PDB entry 7LTR | X-ray diffraction, 1.75 A resolution | chains A and B of the 4 polymer chains in the assembly

# Chain A
Name: TP-methylase family protein
From: Shewanella oneidensis
UniProt: Q8EGW3 (Q8EGW3_SHEON); residue numbers follow UniProt; this construct covers 1-263
Amino-acid sequence (263 residues; each row starts with the number of its first residue):
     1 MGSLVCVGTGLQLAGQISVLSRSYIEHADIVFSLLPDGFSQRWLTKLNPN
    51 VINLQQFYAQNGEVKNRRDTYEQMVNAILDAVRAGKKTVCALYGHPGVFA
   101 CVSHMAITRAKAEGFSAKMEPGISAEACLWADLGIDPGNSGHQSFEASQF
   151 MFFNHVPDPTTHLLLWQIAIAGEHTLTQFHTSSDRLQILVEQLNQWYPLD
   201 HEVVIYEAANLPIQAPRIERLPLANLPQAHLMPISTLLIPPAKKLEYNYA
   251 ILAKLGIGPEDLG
Not modelled in the structure: 1, 263
Ligand contacts: S-adenosylmethionine (SAM): L11, Y93, G94, H95, V98, F99, A100, S124, A125, W166, Q167, Y206, E207, A208, N210, P233, I234, S235, T236
Reported in the primary citation:
  - conformationally variable residues (domain motion, loop rearrangement, side-chain flip): L34, Q55, Y58 to R67, R68, Y71, Y93, F99, W166, G172 to S182
  - binding site for S-adenosylmethionine: Y93, F99, W166
  - contacts within the chain: R67-Q178 (backbone contact), R67-L176 (backbone contact), F99-W166 (pi stacking), E146-Q167 (hydrogen bond)
  - mutagenesis - Y58F (10-fold), R67K (100-fold), Y71F (100-fold), Y93F: decreased catalytic activity
  - mutagenesis - Y93F (3.8-fold): decreased binding to SAM
  - mutagenesis - Y58F/Y71F, R67A: abolished catalytic activity
  - catalytic residues: Y58, R67, Y71

# Chain B
Name: LigA domain-containing protein
From: Shewanella oneidensis
UniProt: Q8EGW2 (Q8EGW2_SHEON); numbering as in UniProt (aligned over 1-71)
Amino-acid sequence (71 residues; row label = number of the first residue in the row):
     1 MSGLSDFFTQLGQDAQLMEDYKQNPEAVMRAHGLTDEQINAVMTGDMEKL
    51 KTLSGDSSYQSYLVISHGNGD
Not modelled in the structure: 1-2, 54-71

# Interface between chain A and chain B
Residue-residue contacts (29):
  L13(A) - F8(B)
  L13(A) - T9(B)
  L13(A) - G12(B)
  A14(A) - T9(B)
  A14(A) - Q13(B)
  G15(A) - G12(B)
  G15(A) - Q13(B)
  R22(A) - Q13(B)  hydrogen bond
  D37(A) - K51(B)
  F39(A) - L4(B)  hydrophobic
  F39(A) - S5(B)
  F39(A) - F8(B)  hydrophobic
  F39(A) - L50(B)
  F39(A) - K51(B)
  R42(A) - S5(B)
  W43(A) - T9(B)
  K46(A) - D6(B)  salt bridge
  L211(A) - M47(B)  hydrophobic
  P212(A) - F8(B)
  P212(A) - L11(B)  hydrophobic
  P212(A) - G12(B)
  P212(A) - M18(B)  hydrophobic
  I213(A) - F8(B)  hydrophobic
  I213(A) - L11(B)  hydrophobic
  I213(A) - Y21(B)
  I213(A) - V42(B)  hydrophobic
  I213(A) - M47(B)  hydrophobic
  I213(A) - L50(B)  hydrophobic
  Q214(A) - M47(B)

# In short
Chain A and chain B form an interface of 13 and 14 residues respectively, with 1 hydrogen bond and 1 salt
bridge. Among the polar pairs are K46(A)-D6(B) and R22(A)-Q13(B). The paper reports catalytic residues Y58(A),
R67(A) and Y71(A); Y58F, R67K and Y71F of chain A, among others, reduce catalytic activity; 6 substitutions
were tested in all.
Here chain A is TP-methylase family protein and chain B is LigA domain-containing protein, both from
Shewanella oneidensis. Entry 7LTR (Structure of the heteromeric complex between the alpha-N-methyltransferase
(SonM) and a truncated construct of the RiPP ...) was determined by X-ray diffraction (same publication as
7LTC, 7LTE, 7LTF, 7LTH and 7LTS).
